4RLA - chains A and C of the 3 polymer chains in the assembly; structure by X-ray diffraction, 2.94 A resolution.

== Chain A (and C) ==
Molecule: Arginase
From: Rattus norvegicus
Notes: EC 3.5.3.1; chain C of this document is another copy of the same molecule, construct and numbering; everything in this record applies to it too
UniProt: P07824 (ARGI1_RAT); residues 1-323 here = UniProt positions 1-323
Amino-acid sequence (323 residues; row label = number of the first residue in the row):
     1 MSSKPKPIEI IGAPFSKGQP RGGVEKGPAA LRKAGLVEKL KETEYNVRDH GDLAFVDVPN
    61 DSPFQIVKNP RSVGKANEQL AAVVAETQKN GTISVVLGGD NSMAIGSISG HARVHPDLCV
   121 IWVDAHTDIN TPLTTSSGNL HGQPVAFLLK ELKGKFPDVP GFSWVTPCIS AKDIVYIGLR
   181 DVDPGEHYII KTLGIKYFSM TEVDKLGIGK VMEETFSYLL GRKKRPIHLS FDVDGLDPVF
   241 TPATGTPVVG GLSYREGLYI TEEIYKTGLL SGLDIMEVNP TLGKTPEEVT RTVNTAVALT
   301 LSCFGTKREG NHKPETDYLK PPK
Disordered / not traced: 1-5, 320-323
Construct notes: engineered mutation Asn101 (His in P07824)
Ion coordination: Mn2+: Asp124, His126, Asp232, Asp234

== How chain A and chain C interact ==
Residue-residue contacts - 35 pairs, chain A then chain C:
  Tyr254(A) with Val249(C)
  Arg255(A) with Val203(C); Asp204(C), salt bridge; Gly250(C); Gly251(C), hydrogen bond (side chain-backbone); Glu256(C), salt bridge
  Tyr259(A) with Thr201(C); Asp204(C); Lys205(C)
  Glu262(A) with Thr201(C)
  Arg308(A) with Leu179(C); Arg180(C); Met200(C); Thr201(C); Asp204(C), salt bridge
  Glu309(A) with Val182(C); His187(C), salt bridge; Lys191(C); Tyr197(C), hydrogen bond; Ser199(C)
  Gly310(A) with Val182(C); His187(C), hydrogen bond (backbone-side chain)
  Asn311(A) with Pro184(C); His187(C)
  His312(A) with Pro184(C); His187(C); Tyr188(C)
  Thr316(A) with Tyr188(C)
  Asp317(A) with Tyr188(C), hydrogen bond
  Tyr318(A) with Thr134(C); Pro184(C); Gly185(C); Tyr188(C), hydrophobic
  Leu319(A) with Tyr188(C); Ile189(C), hydrophobic
Also at the interface, not in a pair above, chain A (14 interface residues in all): Ile208
Also at the interface, not in a pair above, chain C (29 interface residues in all): Leu152, Lys155, Asp181, Asp183, Ile190, Glu202, Leu252, Ser253

== Overview ==
Chain A and chain C form an interface of 14 and 29 residues respectively; the contacts include 4 hydrogen
bonds and 4 salt bridges. Polar contacts include Arg255(A)-Asp204(C), Arg255(A)-Glu256(C) and
Arg308(A)-Asp204(C). The Mn2+ site is built by Asp124(A), His126(A), Asp232(A) and Asp234(A).
Chain A and chain C are both Arginase (Rattus norvegicus); the structure, Altering the binuclear manganese
cluster of arginase diminishes thermostability and catalytic function, was determined by X-ray diffraction
(same publication as 2RLA, 3RLA and 5RLA).
